9ETT - chains G and J of the 20 polymer chains in the assembly; structure by electron microscopy, 2.37 A resolution.

# Chain G (and J)
Name: Flagellin
Organism: Sulfolobus acidocaldarius
Notes: chain J of this document is another copy of the same molecule, construct and numbering; everything in this record applies to it too
UniProtKB: Q4J9K5 (Q4J9K5_SULAC); residues 12-304 here = UniProt positions 12-304
Sequence (293 residues; row label = number of the first residue in the row):
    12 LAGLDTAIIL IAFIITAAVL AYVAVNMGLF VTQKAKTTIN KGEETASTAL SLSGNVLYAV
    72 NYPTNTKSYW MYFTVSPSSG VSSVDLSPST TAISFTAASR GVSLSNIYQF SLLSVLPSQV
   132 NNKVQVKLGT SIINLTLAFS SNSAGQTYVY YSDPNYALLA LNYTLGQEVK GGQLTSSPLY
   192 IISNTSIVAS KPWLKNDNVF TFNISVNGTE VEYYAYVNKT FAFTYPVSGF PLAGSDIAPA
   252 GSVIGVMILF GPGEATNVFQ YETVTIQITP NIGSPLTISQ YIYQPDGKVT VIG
Glycans and other covalent adducts: N-acetylglucosamine (NAG) linked to Asn-145, Asn-195, Asn-214; glycan linked to Asn-173, Asn-218, Asn-229
What the authors report for this chain:
  - post-translational modification sites: Asn-173, Asn-229

# How chain G and chain J interact
Pairs across the interface (71; chain G residue first):
  Ile-20(G) / Leu-12(J)
  Leu-21(G) / Leu-12(J)  hydrophobic
  Leu-21(G) / Leu-15(J)  hydrophobic
  Phe-24(G) / Leu-12(J)  hydrophobic
  Phe-24(G) / Asp-16(J)
  Ile-25(G) / Leu-15(J)  hydrophobic
  Ile-25(G) / Asp-16(J)
  Ile-25(G) / Ile-19(J)  hydrophobic
  Ala-28(G) / Asp-16(J)
  Ala-28(G) / Ile-19(J)
  Ala-28(G) / Ile-20(J)  hydrophobic
  Ala-29(G) / Ile-19(J)
  Ala-32(G) / Ala-23(J)  hydrophobic
  Ala-35(G) / Phe-24(J)  hydrophobic
  Ala-35(G) / Thr-27(J)
  Val-36(G) / Ala-23(J)
  Val-36(G) / Thr-27(J)
  Leu-40(G) / Val-30(J)  hydrophobic
  Thr-43(G) / Val-30(J)
  Thr-43(G) / Leu-31(J)
  Thr-43(G) / Val-34(J)
  Lys-47(G) / Val-34(J)
  Lys-47(G) / Asn-37(J)
  Lys-47(G) / Met-38(J)
  Ile-50(G) / Met-38(J)  hydrophobic
  Ile-50(G) / Val-42(J)  hydrophobic
  Asn-51(G) / Met-38(J)
  Glu-54(G) / Lys-45(J)
  Ser-64(G) / Gln-278(J)
  Gly-65(G) / Gln-278(J)
  Leu-68(G) / Ser-114(J)
  Tyr-83(G) / Ser-116(J)
  Ser-90(G) / Lys-52(J)  hydrogen bond (side chain-backbone)
  Ser-90(G) / Gly-53(J)
  Ser-90(G) / Thr-56(J)  hydrogen bond
  Phe-150(G) / Gln-120(J)
  Phe-150(G) / Lys-230(J)
  Ser-152(G) / Ser-100(J)
  Ser-154(G) / Ser-100(J)  hydrogen bond
  Tyr-159(G) / Ser-100(J)
  Tyr-161(G) / Asn-117(J)
  Tyr-161(G) / Tyr-119(J)
  Tyr-161(G) / Gln-120(J)
  Tyr-162(G) / Ser-116(J)  hydrogen bond (backbone-side chain)
  Ser-163(G) / Leu-115(J)
  Ser-163(G) / Ser-116(J)  hydrogen bond (backbone-backbone)
  Ser-163(G) / Asn-117(J)  hydrogen bond (backbone-backbone)
  Asp-164(G) / Ser-114(J)
  Asp-164(G) / Leu-115(J)
  Asp-164(G) / Ser-116(J)
  Pro-165(G) / Ser-114(J)
  Ser-216(G) / Pro-263(J)
  Ser-216(G) / Gly-264(J)  hydrogen bond (side chain-backbone)
  Asn-218(G) / Asn-207(J)  hydrogen bond
  Gly-219(G) / Asn-207(J)
  Tyr-236(G) / Ser-116(J)  hydrogen bond
  Val-238(G) / Ser-116(J)
  Val-238(G) / Asn-117(J)  hydrogen bond (backbone-side chain)
  Ser-239(G) / Ser-100(J)
  Ser-239(G) / Thr-101(J)  hydrogen bond (side chain-backbone)
  Ser-239(G) / Thr-102(J)
  Ser-239(G) / Ala-103(J)
  Ser-239(G) / Asn-117(J)
  Gly-240(G) / Ser-100(J)  hydrogen bond (backbone-backbone)
  Gly-240(G) / Thr-101(J)
  Gly-252(G) / Asn-282(J)
  Lys-299(G) / Ala-109(J)
  Lys-299(G) / Ser-110(J)
  Lys-299(G) / Gly-112(J)
  Val-300(G) / Ala-109(J)  hydrogen bond (backbone-backbone)
  Val-300(G) / Gly-112(J)
Also at the interface, not in a pair above, chain G (47 interface residues in all): Leu-31, Gly-39, Asn-66, Gly-91, Val-92, Glu-221, Val-254, Gly-298
Also at the interface, not in a pair above, chain J (45 interface residues in all): Ile-26, Phe-41, Thr-49, Ser-98, Thr-107, Arg-111, Thr-276, Thr-280

# In short
The interface between chain G and chain J involves 47 residues on one side and 45 on the other, with 13
hydrogen bonds. Among the polar pairs are Ser-90(G)/Lys-52(J), Ser-90(G)/Thr-56(J) and Ser-154(G)/Ser-100(J).
Covalently linked N-acetylglucosamine: at Asn-145(G), Asn-195(G) and Asn-214(G). The paper reports
modification sites Asn-173(G) and Asn-229(G).
Both chains are Flagellin (Sulfolobus acidocaldarius). Entry 9ETT (Structure of the archaellum of Sulfolobus
acidocaldarius strain MW039 (delta agl3 mutant)) was determined by electron microscopy, deposited together
with 9ETS, 9EV0, 8QX4 and 8RZL.
